8EHQ - chains C and T of the 9 polymer chains in the assembly; structure by electron microscopy, 3.00 A resolution.

== Chain C ==
Molecule: DNA-directed RNA polymerase subunit beta
Organism: Mycobacterium tuberculosis H37Rv
Notes: EC 2.7.7.6
UniProt: P9WGY9 (RPOB_MYCTU); residue numbers follow UniProt; this construct covers 1-1178
Amino-acid sequence (1178 residues; numbered 1 to 1178; the number before each row is that of its first residue):
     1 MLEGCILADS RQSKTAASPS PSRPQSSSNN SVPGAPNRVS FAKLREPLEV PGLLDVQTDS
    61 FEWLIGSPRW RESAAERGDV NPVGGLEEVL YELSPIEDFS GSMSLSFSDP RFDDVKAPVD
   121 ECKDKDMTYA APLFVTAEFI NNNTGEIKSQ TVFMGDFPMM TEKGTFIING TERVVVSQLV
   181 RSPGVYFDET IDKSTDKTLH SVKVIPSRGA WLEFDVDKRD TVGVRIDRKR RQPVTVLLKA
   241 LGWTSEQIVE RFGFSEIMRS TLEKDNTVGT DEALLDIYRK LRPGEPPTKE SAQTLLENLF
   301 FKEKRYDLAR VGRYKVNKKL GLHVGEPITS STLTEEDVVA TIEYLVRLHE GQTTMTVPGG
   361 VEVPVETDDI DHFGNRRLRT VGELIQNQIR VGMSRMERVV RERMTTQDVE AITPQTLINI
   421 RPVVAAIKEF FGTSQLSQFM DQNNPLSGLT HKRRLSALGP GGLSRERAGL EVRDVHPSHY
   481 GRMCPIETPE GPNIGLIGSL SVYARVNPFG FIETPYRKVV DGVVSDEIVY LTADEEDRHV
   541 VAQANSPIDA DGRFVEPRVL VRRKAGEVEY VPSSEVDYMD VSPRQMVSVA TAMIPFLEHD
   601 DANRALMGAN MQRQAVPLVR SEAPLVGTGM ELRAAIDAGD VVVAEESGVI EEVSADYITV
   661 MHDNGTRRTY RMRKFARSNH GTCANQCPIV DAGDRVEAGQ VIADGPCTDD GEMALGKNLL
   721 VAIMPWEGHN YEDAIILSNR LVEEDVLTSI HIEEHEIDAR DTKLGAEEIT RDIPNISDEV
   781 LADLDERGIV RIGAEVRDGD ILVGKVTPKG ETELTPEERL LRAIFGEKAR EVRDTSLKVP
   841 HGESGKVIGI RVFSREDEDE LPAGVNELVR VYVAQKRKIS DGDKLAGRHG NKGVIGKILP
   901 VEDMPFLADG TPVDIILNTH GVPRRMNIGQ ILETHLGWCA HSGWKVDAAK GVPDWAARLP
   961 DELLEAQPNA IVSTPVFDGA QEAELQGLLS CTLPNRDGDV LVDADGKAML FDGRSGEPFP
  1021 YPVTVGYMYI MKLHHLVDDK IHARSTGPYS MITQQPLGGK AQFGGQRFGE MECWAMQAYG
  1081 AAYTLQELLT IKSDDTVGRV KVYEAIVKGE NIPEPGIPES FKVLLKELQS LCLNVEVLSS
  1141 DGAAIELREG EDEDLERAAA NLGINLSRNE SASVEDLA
Unresolved in the structure: 1-29, 1152-1178
Curated features (UniProtKB/Swiss-Prot):
  - natural variant: Val423 (V423A: In strain: vr1), Leu436 (L436P: In strain: vr2), Ser437 (S437T: In strain: vr3), Gln438 to Asp441 (sequence variant, change not given here; In strain: RJ49), Gln438 (Q438L: In strain: vr4), Phe439 (F439V: In strain: RJ37), Met440 to Asn443 (deletion: In strain: RJ55), Asp441 (D441V: In strain: vr3), Leu449 to Lys452 (sequence variant, change not given here; In strain: RJ48), His451 (H451D: In strain: vr5; H451L: In strain: SP28; H451N: In strain: vr6; H451P: In strain: vr8; H451Q: In strain: vr1; H451R: In strain: vr7), Ser456 (S456L: In strain: vr11 and RJ37; S456Q: In strain: vr9; S456W: In strain: vr10), Leu458 (L458P: In strain: vr12 and SP22)
  - mutagenesis: Glu138 (E138R: Weakens interaction with TRCF and CarD), Ile147 (I147A: Weakens interaction with TRCF and CarD), Lys148 (K148A: Does not affect association with TRCF, but weakens interaction with CarD), Ser149 (S149A: Does not affect association with TRCF, but weakens interaction with CarD)

== Chain T ==
Molecule: 40-nt DNA strand
Sequence (40 nucleotides; each row starts with the number of its first residue):
     1 CGGCAGTCGC CGTCTACCTC TCCAAGAGCA GCATGCGCCC
Unresolved in the structure: 39-40

== Interface between chain C and chain T ==
Residue-residue contacts (12):
  Arg173(C) - DT21(T)  phosphate contact
  Arg173(C) - DC22(T)  salt bridge to the phosphate
  Arg421(C) - DG26(T)  sugar contact
  Arg421(C) - DA27(T)  salt bridge to the phosphate
  Lys428(C) - DC23(T)  salt bridge to the phosphate
  Phe439(C) - DC20(T)  phosphate contact
  Glu466(C) - DT13(T)  base contact
  Gly1059(C) - DC18(T)  phosphate contact
  Lys1060(C) - DC18(T)  hydrogen bond to the phosphate
  Arg1067(C) - DA16(T)  salt bridge to the phosphate
  Arg1067(C) - DC17(T)  phosphate contact
  Met1071(C) - DT15(T)  sugar contact
Interface residues without a listed pair, chain C (15 interface residues in all): Asn169, Thr171, Arg225, Thr433, Gln1066, Gly1069
Interface residues without a listed pair, chain T (12 interface residues in all): DT7

== Overview ==
15 residues of chain C and 12 residues of chain T are in contact; the contacts include 1 hydrogen bond and 4
salt bridges. Among the polar pairs are Lys1060(C)-DC18(T), Arg173(C)-DC22(T) and Arg421(C)-DA27(T). Curated
annotation (UniProt) lists 4 mutagenesis sites on chain C.
Chain C is DNA-directed RNA polymerase subunit beta (Mycobacterium tuberculosis H37Rv) and chain T is a 40-nt
DNA strand; the structure, Mycobacterium tuberculosis paused transcription complex with Bacillus subtilis
NusG, was determined by electron microscopy together with 8EJ3, 8EOE, 8EOF, 8EOS, 8EOT and 8EXY from the same
study.
